PDB entry 8E31 | electron microscopy, 14.00 A resolution (very low resolution: no residue pairs are listed; an interface is given only as per-side residue counts) | chains A and C of the 3 polymer chains in the assembly

Chain A:
Name: VP1
Source organism: Enterovirus A71
Reference sequence: F8SSP9 (F8SSP9_HE71); numbering as in UniProt (aligned over 72-296)
Sequence (225 residues; numbered 72 to 296; the number before each row is that of its first residue):
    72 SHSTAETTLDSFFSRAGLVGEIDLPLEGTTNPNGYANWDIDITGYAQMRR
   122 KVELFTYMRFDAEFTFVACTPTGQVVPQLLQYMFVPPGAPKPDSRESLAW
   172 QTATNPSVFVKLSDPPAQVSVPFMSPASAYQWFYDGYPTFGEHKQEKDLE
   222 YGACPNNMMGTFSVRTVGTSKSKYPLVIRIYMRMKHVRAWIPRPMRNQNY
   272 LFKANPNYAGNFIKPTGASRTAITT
Construct notes: conflict F283 (Ser in F8SSP9)

Chain C:
Name: VP3
Source organism: Enterovirus A71
Reference sequence: W8XW58 (W8XW58_HE71); aligned to UniProt positions 324-540 over residues 1-223 (the alignment contains insertions or deletions, so no single offset holds)
Sequence (217 residues; row label = number of the first residue in the row; note: 6 numbers in that range are skipped by the numbering (no residue carries them; nothing is unmodelled there)):
     1 GFPTELKPGTNQFLTTDDGVSAPILPNFHPTPCIHIPGEVRNLLELCQVE
    51 TILEVNNVPTNATSLMERLRFPVSAQAGKGELCAVFRADPGRSGPWQSTL
   101 LGQLCGYYTQWSGSLEVTFMFTGSFMATGKMLIAYTPPGGPLPKDRATAM
   151 LGTHVIWDFGLQSSVTLVIP
   177 TTGLVSIWYQTNYVVPIGAPNTAYIIALAAAQKNFTMQLCKDASDIL
Construct notes: conflict Q214 (Lys550 in W8XW58)

How chain A and chain C interact:
At this resolution (14 A) residue pairs are not listed: 59 residues of chain A and 55 of chain C lie at the interface.

Overview:
The interface between chain A and chain C involves 59 residues on one side and 55 on the other.
Chain A is VP1 and chain C is VP3, both from Enterovirus A71; the structure, Purification of Enterovirus A71,
strain 4643, WT capsid, was determined by electron microscopy together with 8E2X, 8E2Y, 8E38, 8E39, 8E3A, 8E3B
and 8E3C from the same study.
